PDB entry 7LM5 | X-ray diffraction, 2.40 A resolution | chain A

Chain A:
Molecule: Adhesion protein
Source organism: Streptococcus pseudopneumoniae 5247
Reference sequence: V8IJK5 (V8IJK5_9STRE); residue numbers follow UniProt; this construct covers 29-305
Sequence (295 residues; each row starts with the number of its first residue):
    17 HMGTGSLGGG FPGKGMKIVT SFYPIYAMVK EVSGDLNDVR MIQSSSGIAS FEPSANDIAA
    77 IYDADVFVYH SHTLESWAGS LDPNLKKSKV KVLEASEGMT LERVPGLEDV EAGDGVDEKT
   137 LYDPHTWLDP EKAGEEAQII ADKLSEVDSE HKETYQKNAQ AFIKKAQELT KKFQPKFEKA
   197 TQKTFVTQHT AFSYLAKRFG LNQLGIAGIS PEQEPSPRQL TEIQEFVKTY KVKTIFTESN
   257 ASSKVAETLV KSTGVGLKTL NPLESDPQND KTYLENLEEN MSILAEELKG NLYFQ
Not modelled in the structure: 17-27, 60-64, 129-132, 256-258, 306-311
Sequence notes: expression tag (17-28, 306-311); engineered mutation A65 (His in V8IJK5)
Ion coordination: Zn2+ site 1: E68, E184; Zn2+ site 2: H88, E110; Zn2+ site 3: E113, E302; Zn2+ site 4: E118, E238, E241; Zn2+ site 5 near D125 (its only coordinating residue here); Zn2+ site 6: E127, E194; Zn2+ site 7: H141, H205, E280; Zn2+ site 8: D164, H167; Zn2+ site 9 near H167 (its only coordinating residue here); Zn2+ site 10 near E294 (its only coordinating residue here)
What the authors report for this chain:
  - Zn2+ coordination: H141, H205, E280
  - conformationally variable residues (order/disorder transition): S60 to F67
  - mutagenesis - H65A, H141A: decreased binding to Zn2+
  - mutagenesis - H141A (Tm change 18.75 degC): decreased stability in response to Zn2+
  - mutagenesis - H65A, H141A: decreased growth in response to Zn2+
  - mutagenesis - H65A, H141A: decreased binding to Zn(II)
  - mutagenesis - H65A (Tm change 16.56 degC), H141A (Tm change 18.75 degC): decreased stability in response to Zn(II)

Overview:
E68 and E184 coordinate Zn2+ site 1. The Zn2+ site 2 is built by H88 and E110. The paper reports that H65A and
H141A reduce binding to Zn2+; Zn2+ coordination by H141, H205 and E280.
Chain A is Adhesion protein (Streptococcus pseudopneumoniae 5247); the structure, Crystal structure of the
Zn(II)-bound AdcAII H65A mutant variant of Streptococcus pneumoniae, was determined by X-ray diffraction (same
publication as 7LM6 and 7LM7).
